PDB entry 7EJH | X-ray diffraction, 1.73 A resolution | chains B and C of the 4 polymer chains in the assembly

[Chain B (and C)]
Name: 3-alpha-(Or 20-beta)-hydroxysteroid dehydrogenase
Source organism: Lactobacillus kefiri
Notes: chain C of this document is another copy of the same molecule, construct and numbering; everything in this record applies to it too
UniProt: Q6WVP7 (Q6WVP7_LACKE); residues 1-252 here = UniProt positions 1-252
Sequence (253 residues; row label = number of the first residue in the row; numbering starts at 0):
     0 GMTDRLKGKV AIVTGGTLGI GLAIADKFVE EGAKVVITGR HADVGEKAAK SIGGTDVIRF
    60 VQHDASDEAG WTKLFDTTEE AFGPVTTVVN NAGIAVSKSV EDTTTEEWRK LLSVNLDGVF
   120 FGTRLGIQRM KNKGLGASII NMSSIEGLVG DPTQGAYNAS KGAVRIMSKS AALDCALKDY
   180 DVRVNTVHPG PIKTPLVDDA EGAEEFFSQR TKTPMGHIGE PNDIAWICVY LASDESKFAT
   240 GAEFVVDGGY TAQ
Disordered / not traced: 0-1
Sequence notes: expression tag (0); engineered mutation Leu147 (Phe in Q6WVP7), Gln153 (Leu in Q6WVP7), Pro190 (Tyr in Q6WVP7), Ala199 (Leu in Q6WVP7), Phe205 (Met in Q6WVP7), Phe206 (Met in Q6WVP7)
Bound ions: Mg2+: Gln252 (shared with 1 residue of chain A)
Ligand contacts:
  - 2-oxidanylisoindole-1,3-dione (J66): Ser143, Ile144, Glu145, Gln153, Tyr156, Pro188, Gly189, Pro190, Leu195, Val196, Phe206
  - NADP (NAP; NADP nicotinamide-adenine-dinucleotide phosphate): Gly14, Gly15, Thr16, Leu17, Gly18, Ile19, Gly20, Thr37, Gly38, Arg39, His40, His62, Asp63, Ala64, Asn90, Ala91, Gly92, Ile93, Val113, Met141, Ser142, Ser143, Tyr156, Lys160, Pro188, Gly189, Pro190, Ile191, Thr193, Pro194, Leu195, Val196

[Chain B / chain C interface]
Contacting residue pairs (85; chain B residue first):
  Glu67(B) - Thr104(C)  hydrogen bond
  Ser98(B) - Asp173(C)
  Val99(B) - Phe119(C)
  Val99(B) - Arg123(C)
  Val99(B) - Met166(C)  hydrophobic
  Val99(B) - Ser169(C)
  Glu100(B) - Arg123(C)
  Glu100(B) - Ile126(C)
  Glu100(B) - Gln127(C)  hydrogen bond (backbone-side chain)
  Glu100(B) - Lys130(C)  salt bridge
  Glu100(B) - Tyr179(C)  hydrogen bond
  Thr102(B) - Phe119(C)
  Thr102(B) - Arg123(C)  hydrogen bond (backbone-side chain)
  Thr103(B) - Arg123(C)
  Thr104(B) - Glu67(C)  hydrogen bond
  Thr104(B) - Phe120(C)
  Thr104(B) - Arg123(C)  hydrogen bond
  Trp107(B) - Leu115(C)  hydrophobic
  Trp107(B) - Asp116(C)  hydrogen bond
  Trp107(B) - Phe119(C)  hydrophobic
  Trp107(B) - Met166(C)  hydrophobic
  Arg108(B) - Asp116(C)  salt bridge
  Leu111(B) - Leu115(C)  hydrophobic
  Leu115(B) - Trp107(C)  hydrophobic
  Leu115(B) - Leu111(C)  hydrophobic
  Asp116(B) - Trp107(C)  hydrogen bond
  Asp116(B) - Arg108(C)  salt bridge
  Phe119(B) - Val99(C)
  Phe119(B) - Thr102(C)
  Phe119(B) - Trp107(C)  hydrophobic
  Phe120(B) - Thr104(C)
  Phe120(B) - Arg108(C)
  Arg123(B) - Val99(C)
  Arg123(B) - Glu100(C)
  Arg123(B) - Thr102(C)  hydrogen bond (side chain-backbone)
  Arg123(B) - Thr103(C)
  Arg123(B) - Thr104(C)  hydrogen bond
  Ile126(B) - Glu100(C)
  Gln127(B) - Glu100(C)  hydrogen bond (side chain-backbone)
  Lys130(B) - Glu100(C)  salt bridge
  Glu145(B) - Ile165(C)
  Gly146(B) - Ile165(C)
  Val148(B) - Ile165(C)
  Gly149(B) - Lys168(C)
  Gly149(B) - Ser169(C)
  Gly149(B) - Leu172(C)
  Asp150(B) - Ser169(C)  hydrogen bond (backbone-side chain)
  Pro151(B) - Ser169(C)
  Pro151(B) - Asp173(C)
  Pro151(B) - Leu176(C)  hydrophobic
  Gly154(B) - Met166(C)
  Gly154(B) - Ser169(C)
  Asn157(B) - Ile165(C)
  Asn157(B) - Ser169(C)  hydrogen bond
  Ala158(B) - Ala162(C)
  Ala158(B) - Met166(C)  hydrophobic
  Gly161(B) - Gly161(C)
  Gly161(B) - Ala162(C)
  Gly161(B) - Ile165(C)
  Ala162(B) - Ala158(C)
  Ala162(B) - Gly161(C)
  Ala162(B) - Ala162(C)
  Arg164(B) - Arg164(C)
  Ile165(B) - Glu145(C)
  Ile165(B) - Gly146(C)
  Ile165(B) - Val148(C)
  Ile165(B) - Asn157(C)
  Ile165(B) - Gly161(C)
  Ile165(B) - Arg164(C)
  Met166(B) - Trp107(C)  hydrophobic
  Met166(B) - Gly154(C)
  Met166(B) - Ala158(C)  hydrophobic
  Lys168(B) - Gly149(C)
  Ser169(B) - Val99(C)
  Ser169(B) - Gly149(C)
  Ser169(B) - Asp150(C)  hydrogen bond (side chain-backbone)
  Ser169(B) - Pro151(C)
  Ser169(B) - Gly154(C)
  Ser169(B) - Asn157(C)
  Leu172(B) - Gly149(C)
  Leu172(B) - Asp150(C)
  Asp173(B) - Ser98(C)
  Asp173(B) - Pro151(C)
  Leu176(B) - Pro151(C)  hydrophobic
  Tyr179(B) - Glu100(C)  hydrogen bond
Other interface residues (no listed pair), chain B (43 interface residues in all): Thr122, Leu147, Gln153, Ala170, Lys177
Other interface residues (no listed pair), chain C (42 interface residues in all): Thr122, Leu147, Gln153, Ala170

[Overview]
The interface between chain B and chain C involves 43 residues on one side and 42 on the other; the contacts
include 15 hydrogen bonds and 4 salt bridges. Among the polar pairs are Glu100(B)-Lys130(C),
Arg108(B)-Asp116(C) and Glu67(B)-Thr104(C). Chain B binds NADP and 2-oxidanylisoindole-1,3-dione.
Chain B and chain C are both 3-alpha-(Or 20-beta)-hydroxysteroid dehydrogenase (Lactobacillus kefiri); the
structure, Crystal structure of KRED mutant-F147L/L153Q/Y190P/L199A/M205F/M206F and
2-hydroxyisoindoline-1,3-dione complex, was determined by X-ray diffraction together with 7EJI, 7EJJ, 7VDO and
7VE7 from the same study.
